Entry 6Z7P (electron microscopy, 4.80 A resolution (low resolution: residue-level contacts below are approximate; hydrogen-bond / salt-bridge calls are withheld)); this record covers chain A.

[Chain A]
Molecule: S-layer protein
From: Caulobacter vibrioides (strain ATCC 19089 / CB15)
Reference sequence: P35828 (SLAP_CAUVC); residues 2-1026 here = UniProt positions 2-1026
Chain sequence (1025 residues; each row starts with the number of its first residue):
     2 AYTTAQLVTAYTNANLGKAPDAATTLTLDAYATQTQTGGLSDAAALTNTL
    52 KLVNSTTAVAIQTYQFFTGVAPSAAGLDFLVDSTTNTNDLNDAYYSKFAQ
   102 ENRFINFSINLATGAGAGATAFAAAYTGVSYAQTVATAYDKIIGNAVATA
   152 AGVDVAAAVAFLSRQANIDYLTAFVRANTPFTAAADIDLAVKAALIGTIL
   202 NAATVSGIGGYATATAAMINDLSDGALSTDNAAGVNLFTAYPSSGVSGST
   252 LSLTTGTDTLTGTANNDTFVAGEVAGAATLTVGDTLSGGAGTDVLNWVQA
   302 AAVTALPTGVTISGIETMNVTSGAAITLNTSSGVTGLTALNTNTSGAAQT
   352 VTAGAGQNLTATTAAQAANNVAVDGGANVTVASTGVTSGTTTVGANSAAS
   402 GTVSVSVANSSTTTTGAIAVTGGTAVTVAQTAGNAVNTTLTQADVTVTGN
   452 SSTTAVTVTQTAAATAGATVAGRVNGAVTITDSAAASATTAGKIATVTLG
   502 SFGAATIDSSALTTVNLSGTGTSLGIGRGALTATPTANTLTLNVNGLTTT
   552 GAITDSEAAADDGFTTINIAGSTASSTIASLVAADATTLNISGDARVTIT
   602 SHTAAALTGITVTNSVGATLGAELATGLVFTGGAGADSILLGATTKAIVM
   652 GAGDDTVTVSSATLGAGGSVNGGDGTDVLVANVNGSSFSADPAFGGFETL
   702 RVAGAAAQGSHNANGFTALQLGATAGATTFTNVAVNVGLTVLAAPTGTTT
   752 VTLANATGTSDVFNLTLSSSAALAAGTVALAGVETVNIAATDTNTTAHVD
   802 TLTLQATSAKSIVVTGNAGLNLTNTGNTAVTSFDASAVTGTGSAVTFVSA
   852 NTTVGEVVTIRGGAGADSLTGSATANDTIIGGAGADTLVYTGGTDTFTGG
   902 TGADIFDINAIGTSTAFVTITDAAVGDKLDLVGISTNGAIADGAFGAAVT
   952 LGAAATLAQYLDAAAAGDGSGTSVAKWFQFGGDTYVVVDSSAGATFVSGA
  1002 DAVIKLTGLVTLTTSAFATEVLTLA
Ion coordination: Ca2+ site 1: Leu17, Asp79, Asp83; Ca2+ site 2: Ser84, Asn87, Asp90, Asp93; Ca2+ site 3: Asp222, Asp225, Ala227; Ca2+ site 4: Thr255, Gly257, Asp259, Thr280, Thr282, Asp285; Ca2+ site 5: Asn266, Asp268, Gly289, Asp294; Ca2+ site 6: Gly290, Ala291, Asp294, Gly315, Glu317; Ca2+ site 7: Arg529, Glu558; Ca2+ site 8: Leu532, Asp562; Ca2+ site 9: Ala559, Asp562, Asp586; Ca2+ site 10: Gly634, Gly636, Asp638, Met651, Ala653, Asp656; Ca2+ site 11: Gly652, Gly654, Asp656, Gly673, Asp675, Asp678; Ca2+ site 12: Gly674, Gly676, Asp678, Gly697, Glu699; 10 more Ca2+ sites not listed

[In short]
Leu17, Asp79 and Asp83 form the Ca2+ site 1. Ser84, Asn87, Asp90 and Asp93 coordinate Ca2+ site 2.
Chain A is S-layer protein (Caulobacter vibrioides (strain ATCC 19089 / CB15)); the structure, Composite model
of the Caulobacter crescentus S-layer bound to the O-antigen of lipopolysaccharide, was determined by electron
microscopy (same publication as 6T72).
